Entry 8WGN (X-ray diffraction, 2.00 A resolution); this record covers chain A.

Chain A:
Molecule: Dihydrofolate reductase
From: Homo sapiens
Notes: EC 1.5.1.3
UniProt: P00374 (DYR_HUMAN); residues 0-186 here correspond to UniProt positions 1-187 (UniProt number = residue number + 1)
Amino-acid sequence (187 residues; numbered 0 to 186; the number before each row is that of its first residue; numbering starts at 0):
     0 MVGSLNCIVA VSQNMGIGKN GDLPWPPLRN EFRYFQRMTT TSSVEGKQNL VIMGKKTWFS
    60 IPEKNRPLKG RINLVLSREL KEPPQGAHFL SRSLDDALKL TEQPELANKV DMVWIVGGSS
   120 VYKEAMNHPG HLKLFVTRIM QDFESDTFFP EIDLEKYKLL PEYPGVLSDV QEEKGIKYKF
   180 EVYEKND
Not modelled in the structure: 0
Ligand contacts:
  - NADPH (NDP; NADPH dihydro-nicotinamide-adenine-dinucleotide phosphate): Val8, Ala9, Ile16, Gly17, Lys18, Gly20, Asp21, Leu22, Trp24, Gly53, Lys54, Lys55, Thr56, Ser59, Leu75, Ser76, Arg77, Glu78, Ser90, Arg91, Ser92, Leu93, Val115, Gly116, Gly117, Ser118, Ser119, Val120, Tyr121, Glu123, Thr146
  - WCQ ((3E)-3-[[2-[3-[2,4-bis(azanyl)-6-ethyl-pyrimidin-5-yl]oxypropoxy]phenyl]methylidene]oxolan-2-one): Ile7, Val8, Ala9, Gly20, Asp21, Leu22, Glu30, Phe31, Phe34, Thr56, Ser59, Ile60, Pro61, Asn64, Val115, Tyr121, Thr136

Overview:
Ligands of chain A: NADPH and compound WCQ.
Chain A is Dihydrofolate reductase (Homo sapiens); the structure, Human dihydrofolate reductase (HsDHFR)
complexed with NADPH and LA1, was determined by X-ray diffraction together with 8WGM from the same study.
